5ID0 - chains B and E of the 3 polymer chains in the assembly; structure by X-ray diffraction, 2.48 A resolution.

== Chain B ==
Molecule: Cetuximab Fab heavy chain
Organism: Mus MUSCULUS, homo sapiens
Notes: antibody fragment or engineered binder
Chain sequence (221 residues; row label = number of the first residue in the row):
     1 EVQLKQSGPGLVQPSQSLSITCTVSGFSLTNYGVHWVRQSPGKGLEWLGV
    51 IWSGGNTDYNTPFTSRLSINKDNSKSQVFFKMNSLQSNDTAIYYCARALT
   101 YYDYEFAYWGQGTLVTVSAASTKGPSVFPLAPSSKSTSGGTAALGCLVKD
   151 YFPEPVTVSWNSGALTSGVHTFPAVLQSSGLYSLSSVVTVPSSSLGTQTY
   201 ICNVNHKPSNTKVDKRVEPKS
Disordered / not traced: 221
Modified positions: E1 (pyroglutamic acid; PCA)
Cystine bridges: C22-C95, C146-C202
Glycans and other covalent adducts: N-acetylglucosamine (NAG) linked to N88

== Chain E ==
Molecule: Cyclic meditope
Chain sequence (11 residues; each row starts with the number of its first residue):
     2 QFDLSTRRLKX
Modified positions: 011 (7-aminoheptanoic acid) at position 12
Glycans and other covalent adducts: covalent link Q2-011_12

== Chain B / chain E interface ==
Contacting residue pairs (17; chain B residue first):
  Q39(B) with F3(E); L5(E)
  S40(B) with F3(E)
  P41(B) with Q2(E); F3(E); L5(E), hydrophobic
  T90(B) with L5(E)
  A91(B) with L5(E), hydrophobic
  I92(B) with F3(E), hydrophobic; L5(E); R8(E)
  Y94(B) with R8(E)
  Q111(B) with R8(E), hydrogen bond (backbone-side chain)
  G112(B) with R8(E)
  L114(B) with L5(E), hydrophobic
  E154(B) with S6(E), hydrogen bond
  P173(B) with T7(E)
Other interface residues (no listed pair), chain B (14 interface residues in all): G42, A174

== Overview ==
The interface between chain B and chain E involves 14 residues on one side and 6 on the other, with 2 hydrogen
bonds. Among the polar pairs are Q111(B)-R8(E) and E154(B)-S6(E). Covalently linked N-acetylglucosamine: at
N88(B).
Here chain B is Cetuximab Fab heavy chain (Mus MUSCULUS, homo sapiens) and chain E is Cyclic meditope. Entry
5ID0 (Cetuximab Fab in complex with aminoheptanoic acid-linked meditope) was determined by X-ray diffraction
(same publication as 5ESQ, 5HPM, 5HYQ, 5ICX, 5ICY, 5ICZ and 5ID1).
